Entry 2Y7C (electron microscopy, 18.00 A resolution (very low resolution: no residue pairs are listed; an interface is given only as per-side residue counts)); this record covers chains A and D of the 5 polymer chains in the assembly.

# Chain A
Molecule: Type-1 restriction enzyme ecoki specificity protein
From: Escherichia coli
Notes: EC 3.1.21.3
UniProt: P05719 (T1SK_ECOLI); residue numbers follow UniProt; this construct covers 1-464
Chain sequence (464 residues; numbered 1 to 464; the number before each row is that of its first residue):
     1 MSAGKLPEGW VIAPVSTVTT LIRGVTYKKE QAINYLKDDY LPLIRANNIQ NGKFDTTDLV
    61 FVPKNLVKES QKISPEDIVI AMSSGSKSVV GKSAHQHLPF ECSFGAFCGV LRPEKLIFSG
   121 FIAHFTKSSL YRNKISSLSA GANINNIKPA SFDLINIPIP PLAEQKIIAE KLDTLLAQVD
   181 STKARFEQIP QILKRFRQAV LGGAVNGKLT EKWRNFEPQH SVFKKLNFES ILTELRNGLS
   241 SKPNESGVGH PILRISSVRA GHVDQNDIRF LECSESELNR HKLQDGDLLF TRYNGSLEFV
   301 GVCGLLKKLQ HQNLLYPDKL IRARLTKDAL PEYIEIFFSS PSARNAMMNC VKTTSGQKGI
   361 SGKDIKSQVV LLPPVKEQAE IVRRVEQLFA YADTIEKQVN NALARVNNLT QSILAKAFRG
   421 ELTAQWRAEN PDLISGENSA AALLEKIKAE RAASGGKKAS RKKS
What the authors report for this chain:
  - mutagenesis - S139P, G141A, G141V: decreased catalytic activity (citing earlier work)

# Chain D
Molecule: Gene 0.3 protein
From: Enterobacteria phage T7
UniProt: P03775 (V03_BPT7); residues -4 to 111 here correspond to UniProt positions 1-116 (UniProt number = residue number + 5)
Chain sequence (116 residues; row label = number of the first residue in the row; numbers below 1 keep their minus sign (Met-4 is residue -4)):
    -4 MAMSNMTYNN VFDHAYEMLK ENIRYDDIRD TDDLHDAIHM AADNAVPHYY ADIFSVMASE
    56 GIDLEFEDSG LMPDTKDVIR ILQARIYEQL TIDLWEDAED LLNEYLEEVE EYEEDE
Not modelled in the structure: -4 to 0, 108-111

# Chain A / chain D interface
At this resolution (18 A) residue pairs are not listed: 10 residues of chain A and 11 of chain D lie at the interface.

# Summary
Chain A and chain D form an interface of 10 and 11 residues respectively. The paper reports that S139P, G141A
and G141V of chain A reduce catalytic activity.
Chain A is Type-1 restriction enzyme ecoki specificity protein (Escherichia coli) and chain D is Gene 0.3
protein (Enterobacteria phage T7); the structure, Atomic model of the Ocr-bound methylase complex from the
Type I restriction-modification enzyme EcoKI (M2S1). Based ..., was determined by electron microscopy,
deposited together with 2Y7H.
